4I50 - chains B and C of the 6 polymer chains in the assembly; structure by X-ray diffraction, 2.30 A resolution.

# Chain B
Name: Tubulin beta-2B chain
From: Bos taurus
UniProt: Q6B856 (TBB2B_BOVIN); the author numbering skips numbers that UniProt does not, so the offset changes along the chain: 1-42 = UniProt 1-42; 45-360 = UniProt 43-358; 369-455 = UniProt 359-445
Chain sequence (445 residues; each row starts with the number of its first residue; note: 10 numbers in that range are skipped by the numbering (no residue carries them; nothing is unmodelled there)):
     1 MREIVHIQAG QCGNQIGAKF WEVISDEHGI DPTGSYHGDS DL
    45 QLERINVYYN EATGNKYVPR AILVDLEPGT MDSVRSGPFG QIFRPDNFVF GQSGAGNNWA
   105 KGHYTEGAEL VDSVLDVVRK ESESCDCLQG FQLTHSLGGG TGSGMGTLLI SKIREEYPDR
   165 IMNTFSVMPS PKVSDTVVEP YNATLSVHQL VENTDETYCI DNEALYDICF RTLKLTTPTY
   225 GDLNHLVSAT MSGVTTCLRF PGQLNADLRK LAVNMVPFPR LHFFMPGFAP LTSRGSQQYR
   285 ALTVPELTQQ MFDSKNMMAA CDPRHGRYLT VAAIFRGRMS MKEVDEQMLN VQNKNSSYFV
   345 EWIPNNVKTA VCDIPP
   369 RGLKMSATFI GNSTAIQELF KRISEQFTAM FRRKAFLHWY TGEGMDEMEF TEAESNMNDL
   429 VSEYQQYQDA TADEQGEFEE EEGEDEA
Disordered / not traced: 1, 279-285, 441-455
Metal / ion sites: Mg2+: Q11 (together with GDP); Ca2+ near E113 (its only coordinating residue here)
Residues lining bound ligands: GDP (guanosine-5'-diphosphate): A9, G10, Q11, C12, G13, Q15, I16, D69, N101, S140, G142, G143, G144, T145, G146, S147, V171, P173, V177, D179, E183, N206, L209, Y224, L227, N228
Swiss-Prot annotation at these positions:
  - motif: M1 to I4 (MREI motif)
  - binding site (GTP): Q11, E71, S140, G144, T145, G146, N206, N228
  - binding site (Mg(2+)): E71
  - modified residue: S40 (Phosphoserine), T57 (Phosphothreonine), K60 (N6-acetyllysine), S174 (Phosphoserine), T287 (Phosphothreonine), T292 (Phosphothreonine), R320 (Omega-N-methylarginine), E448 (5-glutamyl polyglutamate)
  - cross-link (Glycyl lysine isopeptide (Lys-Gly)): K60 (interchain with G-Cter in ubiquitin), K326 (interchain with G-Cter in ubiquitin)

# Chain C
Name: Tubulin alpha-1B chain
From: Bos taurus
UniProt: P81947 (TBA1B_BOVIN); residues 1-451 here = UniProt positions 1-451
Chain sequence (451 residues; each row starts with the number of its first residue):
     1 MRECISIHVG QAGVQIGNAC WELYCLEHGI QPDGQMPSDK TIGGGDDSFN TFFSETGAGK
    61 HVPRAVFVDL EPTVIDEVRT GTYRQLFHPE QLITGKEDAA NNYARGHYTI GKEIIDLVLD
   121 RIRKLADQCT GLQGFLVFHS FGGGTGSGFT SLLMERLSVD YGKKSKLEFS IYPAPQVSTA
   181 VVEPYNSILT THTTLEHSDC AFMVDNEAIY DICRRNLDIE RPTYTNLNRL ISQIVSSITA
   241 SLRFDGALNV DLTEFQTNLV PYPRIHFPLA TYAPVISAEK AYHEQLSVAE ITNACFEPAN
   301 QMVKCDPRHG KYMACCLLYR GDVVPKDVNA AIATIKTKRS IQFVDWCPTG FKVGINYQPP
   361 TVVPGGDLAK VQRAVCMLSN TTAIAEAWAR LDHKFDLMYA KRAFVHWYVG EGMEEGEFSE
   421 AREDMAALEK DYEEVGVDSV EGEGEEEGEE Y
Disordered / not traced: 441-451
Metal / ion sites: Ca2+: D39, T41, G44, E55
Residues lining bound ligands: GTP (guanosine-5'-triphosphate): G10, Q11, A12, Q15, I16, D69, D98, A99, A100, N101, S140, G142, G143, G144, T145, G146, I171, P173, V177, S178, T179, E183, N206, Y224, L227, N228, I231

# Chain B / chain C interface
Contacting residue pairs - 36 pairs, chain B then chain C:
  S97(B) with R2(C)
  N101(B) with E254(C), hydrogen bond
  D179(B) with E254(C); K352(C), hydrogen bond (backbone-side chain)
  T180(B) with N258(C)
  V181(B) with N258(C), hydrogen bond (backbone-side chain); P348(C), hydrophobic
  T221(B) with P325(C); K326(C); N329(C)
  A397(B) with W346(C)
  M398(B) with W346(C)
  R400(B) with D345(C), salt bridge; S439(C), hydrogen bond
  R401(B) with Y262(C), hydrogen bond (backbone-side chain); W346(C); E434(C), hydrogen bond (side chain-backbone); V435(C); V437(C), hydrogen bond (side chain-backbone); D438(C); S439(C), hydrogen bond
  K402(B) with Y262(C)
  A403(B) with P261(C); Y262(C); W346(C), hydrophobic
  F404(B) with T257(C); N258(C); V260(C); P261(C), hydrogen bond (backbone-backbone); W346(C), hydrophobic
  H406(B) with V260(C), hydrogen bond (side chain-backbone); P261(C); P263(C)
  W407(B) with Q256(C); T257(C), hydrogen bond (side chain-backbone); V260(C), hydrogen bond (side chain-backbone)
Other interface residues (no listed pair), chain B (19 interface residues in all): Q96, G100, V182, L405
Other interface residues (no listed pair), chain C (24 interface residues in all): M1, M313, C347

# In short
The interface between chain B and chain C involves 19 residues on one side and 24 on the other, with 12
hydrogen bonds and 1 salt bridge. Polar contacts include R400(B)-D345(C), N101(B)-E254(C) and D179(B)-K352(C).
Bound to chain B: GDP. Bound to chain C: GTP.
Chain B is Tubulin beta-2B chain and chain C is Tubulin alpha-1B chain, both from Bos taurus; the structure,
Crystal structure of tubulin-stathmin-TTL-Epothilone A complex, was determined by X-ray diffraction, deposited
together with 4I4T and 4I55.
